Entry 6PSS (electron microscopy, 3.50 A resolution); this record covers chains H and J of the 10 polymer chains in the assembly.

# Chain H
Protein: DNA-directed RNA polymerase subunit alpha
Organism: Escherichia coli
Notes: EC 2.7.7.6
UniProtKB: P0A7Z4 (RPOA_ECOLI); numbering as in UniProt (aligned over 1-329)
Sequence (329 residues; row label = number of the first residue in the row):
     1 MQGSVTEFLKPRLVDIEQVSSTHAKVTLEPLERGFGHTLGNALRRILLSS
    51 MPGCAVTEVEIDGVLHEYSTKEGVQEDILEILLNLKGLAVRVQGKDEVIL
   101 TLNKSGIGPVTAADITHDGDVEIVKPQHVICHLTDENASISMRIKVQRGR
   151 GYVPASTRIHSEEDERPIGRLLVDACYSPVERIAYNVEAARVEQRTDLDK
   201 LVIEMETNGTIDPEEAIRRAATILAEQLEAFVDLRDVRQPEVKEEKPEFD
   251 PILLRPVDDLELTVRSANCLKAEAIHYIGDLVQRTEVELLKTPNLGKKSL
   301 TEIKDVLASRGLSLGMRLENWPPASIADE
Unresolved in the structure: 1-3, 159-170, 234-329
UniProt features mapped onto this chain:
  - region: Glu162 to Glu165 (Required for interaction with Crp at class II promoters)
  - modified residue: Arg265 (ADP-ribosylarginine), Lys297 (N6-acetyllysine), Lys298 (N6-acetyllysine)
  - mutagenesis: Arg45 (R45C: In rpoA112; temperature-sensitive, blocks RNA polymerase assembly), Glu162 to Glu165 (5-fold decrease in CRP-class II promoter-dependent transcription), Glu165 (E165K: 5-fold decrease in CRP-class II promoter-dependent transcription), Arg191 (R191C: In rpoA101; temperature-sensitive)

# Chain J
Protein: DNA-directed RNA polymerase subunit beta'
Organism: Escherichia coli
Notes: EC 2.7.7.6
UniProtKB: P0A8T7 (RPOC_ECOLI); residues 2-1407 here = UniProt positions 2-1407
Sequence (1430 residues; each row starts with the number of its first residue):
     1 VKDLLKFLKAQTKTEEFDAIKIALASPDMIRSWSFGEVKKPETINYRTFK
    51 PERDGLFCARIFGPVKDYECLCGKYKRLKHRGVICEKCGVEVTQTKVRRE
   101 RMGHIELASPTAHIWFLKSLPSRIGLLLDMPLRDIERVLYFESYVVIEGG
   151 MTNLERQQILTEEQYLDALEEFGDEFDAKMGAEAIQALLKSMDLEQECEQ
   201 LREELNETNSETKRKKLTKRIKLLEAFVQSGNKPEWMILTVLPVLPPDLR
   251 PLVPLDGGRFATSDLNDLYRRVINRNNRLKRLLDLAAPDIIVRNEKRMLQ
   301 EAVDALLDNGRRGRAITGSNKRPLKSLADMIKGKQGRFRQNLLGKRVDYS
   351 GRSVITVGPYLRLHQCGLPKKMALELFKPFIYGKLELRGLATTIKAAKKM
   401 VEREEAVVWDILDEVIREHPVLLNRAPTLHRLGIQAFEPVLIEGKAIQLH
   451 PLVCAAYNADFDGDQMAVHVPLTLEAQLEARALMMSTNNILSPANGEPII
   501 VPSQDVVLGLYYMTRDCVNAKGEGMVLTGPKEAERLYRSGLASLHARVKV
   551 RITEYEKDANGELVAKTSLKDTTVGRAILWMIVPKGLPYSIVNQALGKKA
   601 ISKMLNTCYRILGLKPTVIFADQIMYTGFAYAARSGASVGIDDMVIPEKK
   651 HEIISEAEAEVAEIQEQFQSGLVTAGERYNKVIDIWAAANDRVSKAMMDN
   701 LQTETVINRDGQEEKQVSFNSIYMMADSGARGSAAQIRQLAGMRGLMAKP
   751 DGSIIETPITANFREGLNVLQYFISTHGARKGLADTALKTANSGYLTRRL
   801 VDVAQDLVVTEDDCGTHEGIMMTPVIEGGDVKEPLRDRVLGRVTAEDVLK
   851 PGTADILVPRNTLLHEQWCDLLEENSVDAVKVRSVVSCDTDFGVCAHCYG
   901 RDLARGHIINKGEAIGVIAAQSIGEPGTQLTMRTFHIGGAASRAAAESSI
   951 QVKNKGSIKLSNVKSVVNSSGKLVITSRNTELKLIDEFGRTKESYKVPYG
  1001 AVLAKGDGEQVAGGETVANWDPHTMPVITEVSGFVRFTDMIDGQTITRQT
  1051 DELTGLSSLVVLDSAERTAGGKDLRPALKIVDAQGNDVLIPGTDMPAQYF
  1101 LPGKAIVQLEDGVQISSGDTLARIPQESGGTKDITGGLPRVADLFEARRP
  1151 KEPAILAEISGIVSFGKETKGKRRLVITPVDGSDPYEEMIPKWRQLNVFE
  1201 GERVERGDVISDGPEAPHDILRLRGVHAVTRYIVNEVQDVYRLQGVKIND
  1251 KHIEVIVRQMLRKATIVNAGSSDFLEGEQVEYSRVKIANRELEANGKVGA
  1301 TYSRDLLGITKASLATESFISAASFQETTRVLTEAAVAGKRDELRGLKEN
  1351 VIVGRLIPAGTGYAYHQDRMRRRAAGEAPAAPQVTAEDASASLAELLNAG
  1401 LGGSDNELELEVLFQGPSSGHHHHHHHHHH
Unresolved in the structure: 1-15, 938-947, 1127-1133, 1376-1430
Differences from the reference sequence: expression tag (1, 1408-1430)
Metal / ion sites: Zn2+ site 1: Cys72, Cys85, Cys88; Mg2+: Asp460, Asp462, Asp464; Zn2+ site 2: Cys814, Cys888, Cys895, Cys898
UniProt features mapped onto this chain:
  - binding site (Zn(2+)): Cys70, Cys72, Cys85, Cys88, Cys814, Cys888, Cys895, Cys898
  - binding site (Mg(2+)): Asp460, Asp462, Asp464
  - modified residue: Lys983 (N6-acetyllysine)
  - mutagenesis: Gln504 (Q504P: Resistant to antibiotics salinamide A and B), Asn690 (N690D: Resistant to antibiotics salinamide A and B), Met697 (M697V: Resistant to antibiotics salinamide A and B), Ala735 (A735T: Resistant to antibiotics salinamide A and B), Arg738 (R738C/H/P/S: Resistant to antibiotics salinamide A and B), Ala748 (A748E: Resistant to antibiotics salinamide A and B), Pro758 (P758S/T: Resistant to antibiotics salinamide A and B), Phe763 (F763C: Resistant to antibiotics salinamide A and B), Ser775 (S775A: Resistant to antibiotics salinamide A and B), Ala779 (A779T/V: Resistant to antibiotics salinamide A and B), Arg780 (R780C: Resistant to antibiotics salinamide A and B), Gly782 (G782A/C: Resistant to antibiotics salinamide A and B), 1 further mutagenesis entry in UniProt

# How chain H and chain J interact
Contacting residue pairs (33; chain H residue first):
  Arg44(H) with Arg538(J)
  Leu48(H) with Arg535(J); Arg538(J)
  Ser49(H) with Ser539(J)
  Glu80(H) with Arg551(J)
  Leu83(H) with Val526(J); Leu527(J); Thr528(J); Arg551(J); Leu569(J), hydrophobic
  Asn84(H) with Arg551(J), hydrogen bond
  Lys86(H) with Val526(J), hydrogen bond (side chain-backbone); Glu532(J), salt bridge
  Tyr152(H) with Glu532(J), hydrogen bond; Arg535(J); Leu536(J); Leu541(J)
  Pro154(H) with Leu541(J), hydrophobic
  Ser156(H) with Met525(J)
  Cys176(H) with Arg535(J), hydrogen bond
  Val180(H) with Arg535(J)
  Glu181(H) with Lys531(J); Arg535(J), hydrogen bond (backbone-side chain)
  Arg182(H) with Lys531(J); Glu534(J), salt bridge; Met581(J)
  Ala184(H) with Glu534(J)
  Arg191(H) with Asp410(J), salt bridge; Asp413(J), salt bridge
  Gln194(H) with Lys370(J)
  Thr196(H) with Lys370(J); Glu443(J), hydrogen bond
  Glu206(H) with Lys531(J), salt bridge
Other interface residues (no listed pair), chain H (24 interface residues in all): Leu79, Asp174, Ile183, Glu193, Asp197
Other interface residues (no listed pair), chain J (20 interface residues in all): Trp409

# Overview
The interface between chain H and chain J involves 24 residues on one side and 20 on the other; the contacts
include 6 hydrogen bonds and 5 salt bridges. Polar pairs include Lys86(H)-Glu532(J), Arg182(H)-Glu534(J) and
Arg191(H)-Asp410(J).
Here chain H is DNA-directed RNA polymerase subunit alpha and chain J is DNA-directed RNA polymerase subunit
beta', both from Escherichia coli. Entry 6PSS (Escherichia coli RNA polymerase promoter unwinding intermediate
(TRPi1.5a) with TraR and mutant rpsT P2 promoter) was determined by electron microscopy together with 6PSQ,
6PSR, 6PST, 6PSU, 6PSV and 6PSW from the same study.
